Entry 8YW2 (electron microscopy, 3.70 A resolution); this record covers chains 2 and z of the 65 polymer chains in the assembly.

== Chain 2 ==
Molecule: Spike glycoprotein E3
From: Semliki Forest virus 4
UniProtKB: A0A0E3T652 (A0A0E3T652_SFV); residues 8-59 here correspond to UniProt positions 275-326 (UniProt number = residue number + 267)
Sequence (52 residues; numbered 8 to 59; the number before each row is that of its first residue):
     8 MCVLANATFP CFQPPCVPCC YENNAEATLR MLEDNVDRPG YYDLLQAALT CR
Disulfide bonds: Cys-9/Cys-18, Cys-23/Cys-27, Cys-26/Cys-58

== Chain z ==
Molecule: Spike glycoprotein E2
From: Semliki Forest virus 4
UniProtKB: A0A0E3T652 (A0A0E3T652_SFV); residues 5-422 here correspond to UniProt positions 338-755 (UniProt number = residue number + 333)
Sequence (418 residues; numbered 5 to 422; the number before each row is that of its first residue):
     5 HFNVYKATRP YIAYCADCGA GHSCHSPVAI EAVRSEATDG MLKIQFSAQI GIDKSDNHDY
    65 TKIRYADGHA IENAVRSSLK VATSGDCFVH GTMGHFILAK CPPGEFLQVS IQDTRNAVRA
   125 CRIQYHHDPQ PVGREKFTIR PHYGKEIPCT TYQQTTAKTV EEIDMHMPPD TPDRTLLSQQ
   185 SGNVKITVGG KKVKYNCTCG TGNVGTTNSD MTINTCLIEQ CHVSVTDHKK WQFNSPFVPR
   245 ADEPARKGKV HIPFPLDNIT CRVPMAREPT VIHGKREVTL HLHPDHPTLF SYRTLGEDPQ
   305 YHEEWVTAAV ERTIPVPVDG MEYHWGNNDP VRLWSQLTTE GKPHGWPHQI VQYYYGLYPA
   365 ATVSAVVGMS LLALISIFAS CYMLVAARSK CLTPYALTPG AAVPWTLGIL CCAPRAHA
Disulfide bonds: Cys-19/Cys-125, Cys-91/Cys-105, Cys-201/Cys-225, Cys-203/Cys-220
Glycans and other covalent adducts: glycan linked to Asn-200; N-acetylglucosamine (NAG) linked to Asn-262

== Interface between chain 2 and chain z ==
Residue-residue contacts (33; chain 2 residue first):
  Tyr-28(2) with Lys-10(z), hydrogen bond (side chain-backbone); Ala-11(z); Lys-233(z), hydrogen bond (side chain-backbone); Lys-234(z)
  Glu-29(2) with Lys-10(z), salt bridge
  Glu-33(2) with His-232(z), salt bridge
  Leu-36(2) with Met-171(z), hydrophobic; Lys-233(z); Lys-234(z); Trp-235(z)
  Arg-37(2) with Met-171(z), hydrogen bond; His-232(z), hydrogen bond; Arg-250(z)
  Leu-39(2) with Trp-235(z), hydrophobic
  Glu-40(2) with Met-171(z); Trp-235(z), hydrogen bond; Arg-250(z); Lys-251(z)
  Asp-41(2) with Arg-250(z), salt bridge
  Val-43(2) with Lys-251(z); Lys-253(z)
  Tyr-48(2) with Trp-235(z); Gly-252(z); Lys-253(z), hydrogen bond (side chain-backbone)
  Tyr-49(2) with Glu-166(z), hydrogen bond; Lys-253(z); His-255(z), hydrogen bond
  Leu-52(2) with Lys-253(z)
  Leu-56(2) with Phe-6(z); Val-8(z), hydrophobic; Lys-10(z)
  Thr-57(2) with His-5(z)
  Arg-59(2) with His-5(z)
Other interface residues (no listed pair), chain 2 (16 interface residues in all): Ala-32
Other interface residues (no listed pair), chain z (18 interface residues in all): Glu-165, His-170

== In short ==
The interface between chain 2 and chain z involves 16 residues on one side and 18 on the other, with 8
hydrogen bonds and 3 salt bridges. Polar contacts include Glu-29(2)/Lys-10(z), Glu-33(2)/His-232(z) and
Asp-41(2)/Arg-250(z). Covalently linked N-acetylglucosamine: at Asn-262(z).
Chain 2 is Spike glycoprotein E3 and chain z is Spike glycoprotein E2, both from Semliki Forest virus 4; the
structure, Semliki Forest virus viron in complex with VLDLR, was determined by electron microscopy (same
publication as 8YVY, 8YVZ and 8YW1).
